4Y0M - chains A and B; structure by X-ray diffraction, 2.30 A resolution.

[Chain A (and B)]
Molecule: OxyR
Organism: Pseudomonas aeruginosa PAO1
Notes: chain B of this document is another copy of the same molecule, construct and numbering; everything in this record applies to it too
Reference sequence: Q9HTL4 (Q9HTL4_PSEAE); residues 88-310 here = UniProt positions 88-310
Amino-acid sequence (227 residues; row label = number of the first residue in the row):
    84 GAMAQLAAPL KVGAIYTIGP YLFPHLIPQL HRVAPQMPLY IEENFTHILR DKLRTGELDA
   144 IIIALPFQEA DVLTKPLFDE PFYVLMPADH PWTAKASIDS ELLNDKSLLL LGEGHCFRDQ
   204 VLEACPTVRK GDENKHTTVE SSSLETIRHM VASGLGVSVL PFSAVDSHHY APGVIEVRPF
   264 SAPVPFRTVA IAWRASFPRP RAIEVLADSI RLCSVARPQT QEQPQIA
Disordered / not traced: 84-86, 210-216, 297-310 (chain B: 84-87, 210-219, 303-310)
Construct notes: expression tag (84-87)
Modified / non-standard residues: Mse86 (selenomethionine); Mse120, Mse169, Mse233 (selenomethionine; parent Met)
From the paper describing this entry:
  - mutagenesis - T100V, H198A, C199D, C199S: decreased growth
  - mutagenesis - T100S: increased growth
  - mutagenesis - C199D: abolished growth

[Interface between chain A and chain B]
Contacting residue pairs (44):
  Phe106(A) - His232(B)
  Phe106(A) - Tyr253(B)
  Pro107(A) - His232(B)
  Pro107(A) - Tyr253(B)
  Ile110(A) - Ala235(B)
  Ile110(A) - Ser236(B)
  Ile110(A) - Tyr253(B)
  Pro121(A) - Ser236(B)
  Pro121(A) - Gly237(B)
  Pro121(A) - Leu238(B)
  Leu122(A) - Mse233(B)
  Leu122(A) - Ser236(B)  hydrogen bond (backbone-side chain)
  Leu122(A) - Leu238(B)
  Tyr123(A) - Val222(B)
  Tyr123(A) - Leu238(B)  hydrophobic
  Ile124(A) - Thr229(B)
  Ile124(A) - His232(B)
  Ile124(A) - Mse233(B)
  Glu126(A) - Thr229(B)
  Val222(A) - Tyr123(B)
  Ser224(A) - Glu126(B)
  Thr229(A) - Ile124(B)
  Thr229(A) - Glu126(B)
  His232(A) - Phe106(B)
  His232(A) - Pro107(B)
  His232(A) - Ile124(B)
  Mse233(A) - Leu122(B)
  Mse233(A) - Ile124(B)
  Ala235(A) - Ile110(B)
  Ser236(A) - Ile110(B)
  Ser236(A) - Pro121(B)
  Ser236(A) - Leu122(B)  hydrogen bond (side chain-backbone)
  Gly237(A) - Pro121(B)
  Leu238(A) - Pro121(B)
  Leu238(A) - Leu122(B)
  Leu238(A) - Tyr123(B)  hydrophobic
  Ser250(A) - His252(B)
  His251(A) - His252(B)
  His252(A) - Ser250(B)
  His252(A) - His251(B)  hydrogen bond (side chain-backbone)
  His252(A) - His252(B)  hydrogen bond
  Tyr253(A) - Phe106(B)
  Tyr253(A) - Pro107(B)
  Tyr253(A) - Ile110(B)
Interface residues without a listed pair, chain A (26 interface residues in all): Pro92, Gly102, Pro103, Pro111, Mse120
Interface residues without a listed pair, chain B (27 interface residues in all): Pro92, Pro111, Mse120, Glu125, Asn127, Glu223, Val257

[Summary]
Chain A and chain B form an interface of 26 and 27 residues respectively, with 4 hydrogen bonds. Polar pairs
include Leu122(A)-Ser236(B), His252(A)-His251(B) and His252(A)-His252(B). From the paper: T100V, H198A and
C199D of chain A, among others, reduce growth; T100S of chain A increases growth.
Both chains are OxyR (Pseudomonas aeruginosa PAO1). Entry 4Y0M (The reduced form of OxyR regulatory domain
from Psedomonas aeruginosa) was determined by X-ray diffraction, deposited together with 4X6G and 4XWS.
